PDB entry 4ESB | X-ray diffraction, 2.50 A resolution | chain A

[Chain A]
Name: Transcriptional regulator, PadR family
From: Bacillus cereus
Reference sequence: Q818P3 (Q818P3_BACCR); numbering as in UniProt (aligned over 1-105)
Amino-acid sequence (115 residues; each row starts with the number of its first residue):
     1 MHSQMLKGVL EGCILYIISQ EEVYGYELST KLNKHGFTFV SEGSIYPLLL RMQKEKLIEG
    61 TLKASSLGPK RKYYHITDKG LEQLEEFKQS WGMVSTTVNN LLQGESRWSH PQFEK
Not modelled in the structure: 1-2, 106-115
Sequence notes: expression tag (106-115)
From the paper describing this entry:
  - self-association interface (contacts with another copy of this molecule): Trp91
  - binding site for sulfate ion: Gly25, Arg71, Lys72

[In short]
The paper reports a binding site for sulfate ion at Gly25, Arg71 and Lys72; a self-association interface
involving Trp91.
Chain A is Transcriptional regulator, PadR family (Bacillus cereus); the structure, Crystal structure of
PadR-like transcriptional regulator (BC4206) from Bacillus cereus strain ATCC 14579, was determined by X-ray
diffraction, deposited together with 4ESF.
